3HUE - chain A; structure by X-ray diffraction, 2.80 A resolution.

[Chain A]
Name: DNA repair and telomere maintenance protein nbs1
Source organism: Schizosaccharomyces pombe
Notes: fragment: N-terminal FHA-BRCT1-BRCT2 domains
UniProtKB: O43070 (NBS1_SCHPO); residue numbers follow UniProt; this construct covers 1-330
Amino-acid sequence (341 residues; numbered 1 to 341; the number before each row is that of its first residue):
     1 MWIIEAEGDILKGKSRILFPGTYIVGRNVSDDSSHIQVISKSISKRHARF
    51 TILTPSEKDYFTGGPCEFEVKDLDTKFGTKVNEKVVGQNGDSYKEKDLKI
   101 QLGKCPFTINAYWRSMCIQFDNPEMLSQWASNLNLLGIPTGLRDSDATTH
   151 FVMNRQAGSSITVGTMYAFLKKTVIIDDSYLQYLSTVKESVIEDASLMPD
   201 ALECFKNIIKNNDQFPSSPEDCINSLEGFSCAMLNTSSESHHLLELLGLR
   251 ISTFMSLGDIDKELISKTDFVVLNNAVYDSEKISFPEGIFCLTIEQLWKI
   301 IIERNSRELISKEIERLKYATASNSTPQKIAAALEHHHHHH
Not modelled in the structure: 156-157, 275-286, 322-341
Differences from the reference sequence: expression tag (331-341)
Modified positions: Mse1, Mse116, Mse125, Mse153, Mse166, Mse198, Mse233, Mse255 (selenomethionine; parent Met)
Reported in the primary citation:
  - contacts within the chain: Lys14-Asp194
  - mutagenesis - R27A/K45A: decreased growth in response to DNA damaging agents
  - mutagenesis - R27A: unchanged growth in response to DNA damage
  - mutagenesis - K45A: unchanged growth
  - mutagenesis - G103D: decreased growth

[Overview]
From the paper: R27A/K45A reduce growth in response to DNA damaging agents; contacts within the chain
involving Lys14 and Asp194; 4 substitutions were tested in all.
Chain A is DNA repair and telomere maintenance protein nbs1 (Schizosaccharomyces pombe); the structure,
Structure of the S. pombe Nbs1 FHA-BRCT1-BRCT2 domains, was determined by X-ray diffraction, deposited
together with 3HUF.
